Entry 5MDR (X-ray diffraction, 1.90 A resolution); this record covers chains B and C of the 3 polymer chains in the assembly.

[Chain B (and C)]
Name: Chitoporin
From: Vibrio harveyi
Notes: chain C of this document is another copy of the same molecule, construct and numbering; everything in this record applies to it too
Reference sequence: L0RVU0 (L0RVU0_VIBHA); residues 1-350 here correspond to UniProt positions 26-375 (UniProt number = residue number + 25)
Chain sequence (352 residues; each row starts with the number of its first residue; numbers below 1 keep their minus sign (Mse-1 is residue -1)):
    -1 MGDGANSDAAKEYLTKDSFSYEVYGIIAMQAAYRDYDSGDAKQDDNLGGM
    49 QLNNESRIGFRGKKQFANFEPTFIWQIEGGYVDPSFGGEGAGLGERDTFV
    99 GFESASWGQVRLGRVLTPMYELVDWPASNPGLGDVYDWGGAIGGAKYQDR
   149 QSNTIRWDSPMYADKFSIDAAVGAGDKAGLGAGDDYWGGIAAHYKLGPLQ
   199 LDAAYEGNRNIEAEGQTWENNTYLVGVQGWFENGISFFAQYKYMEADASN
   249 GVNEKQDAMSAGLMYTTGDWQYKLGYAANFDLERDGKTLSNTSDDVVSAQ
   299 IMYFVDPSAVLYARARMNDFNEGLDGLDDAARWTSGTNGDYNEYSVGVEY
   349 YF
Unresolved in the structure: -1 to 9
Construct notes: initiating methionine (-1); expression tag (0)
Modified positions: Mse-1 (selenomethionine); Mse27, Mse48, Mse117, Mse159, Mse242, Mse257, Mse262, Mse300, Mse315 (selenomethionine; parent Met)
Metal / ion sites: Na+ site 1: Asp43, Asn44, Gly46 (shared with 1 residue of chain A); Na+ site 2: Asp81, Pro82, Gly85; Na+ site 3: Gln146, Gln149, Asp174; Na+ site 4: Gly181 (shared with Asp43(C), Asn44(C), Gly46(C) of chain C)
What the authors report for this chain:
  - binding site for N-acetylglucosamine: Arg94, Asp122, Trp123, Asn127, Trp136, Arg148, Arg312, Trp331, Glu347

[How chain B and chain C interact]
Pairs across the interface (72; chain B residue first):
  Glu10(B) - Thr13(C)
  Glu10(B) - Lys14(C)
  Tyr11(B) - Tyr11(C)  hydrophobic
  Tyr11(B) - Leu12(C)
  Tyr11(B) - Thr13(C)
  Leu12(B) - Leu12(C)  hydrogen bond (backbone-backbone)
  Leu12(B) - Thr13(C)
  Leu12(B) - Lys14(C)
  Leu12(B) - Phe17(C)  hydrophobic
  Ser18(B) - Tyr348(C)
  Ser18(B) - Phe350(C)
  Tyr19(B) - Val21(C)
  Tyr19(B) - Phe350(C)  hydrophobic
  Lys62(B) - Asp304(C)
  Lys62(B) - Ser306(C)
  Lys62(B) - Tyr348(C)
  Gln63(B) - Asp304(C)
  Phe64(B) - Val303(C)
  Phe64(B) - Asp304(C)
  Phe64(B) - Ala307(C)  hydrophobic
  Ala65(B) - Val303(C)
  Ala65(B) - Asp304(C)  hydrogen bond (backbone-side chain)
  Asn66(B) - Asp267(C)
  Asn66(B) - Tyr301(C)
  Asn66(B) - Phe302(C)  hydrogen bond (side chain-backbone)
  Asn66(B) - Val303(C)  hydrogen bond (backbone-backbone)
  Phe67(B) - Val303(C)  hydrophobic
  Phe71(B) - Ile25(C)  hydrophobic
  Phe71(B) - Tyr348(C)  hydrophobic
  Trp73(B) - Ile25(C)  hydrophobic
  Trp73(B) - Tyr348(C)
  Trp73(B) - Phe350(C)  hydrophobic
  Ile75(B) - Ile25(C)  hydrophobic
  Ile75(B) - Ser54(C)
  Ile75(B) - Ile56(C)  hydrophobic
  Ile75(B) - Val80(C)  hydrophobic
  Gly90(B) - Ala89(C)
  Leu91(B) - Val80(C)
  Leu91(B) - Gly88(C)
  Leu91(B) - Ala89(C)  hydrogen bond (backbone-backbone)
  Gly92(B) - Glu87(C)
  Gly92(B) - Gly88(C)
  Glu93(B) - Glu87(C)
  Glu93(B) - Gly88(C)
  Thr96(B) - Asn52(C)
  Thr96(B) - Val80(C)
  Val98(B) - Ile25(C)  hydrophobic
  Val98(B) - Mse27(C)  hydrophobic
  Leu110(B) - Mse27(C)
  Leu110(B) - Leu50(C)
  Gly111(B) - Mse27(C)
  Gly111(B) - Leu50(C)
  Arg112(B) - Asp81(C)
  Arg112(B) - Glu87(C)  salt bridge
  Ser150(B) - Asp81(C)  hydrogen bond
  Asn151(B) - Gln49(C)
  Asn151(B) - Leu50(C)  hydrogen bond (side chain-backbone)
  Thr152(B) - Leu50(C)
  Ala176(B) - Gln49(C)  hydrogen bond (backbone-side chain)
  Gly177(B) - Gln49(C)
  Gly177(B) - Phe84(C)  hydrogen bond (backbone-backbone)
  Gly177(B) - Gly85(C)
  Leu178(B) - Phe84(C)
  Leu178(B) - Gly85(C)
  Gly179(B) - Asn44(C)
  Gly179(B) - Leu45(C)  hydrogen bond (backbone-backbone)
  Gly179(B) - Phe84(C)
  Ala180(B) - Asn44(C)
  Gly181(B) - Asp43(C)
  Gly181(B) - Asn44(C)
  Asp182(B) - Asp43(C)
  Glu210(B) - Lys40(C)  salt bridge
Also at the interface, not in a pair above, chain B (38 interface residues in all): Phe17, Phe58, Lys61, Ala172
Also at the interface, not in a pair above, chain C (39 interface residues in all): Mse48, Phe58, Gly86, Leu91, Pro305, Val346

[Summary]
The interface between chain B and chain C involves 38 residues on one side and 39 on the other; the contacts
include 10 hydrogen bonds and 2 salt bridges. Polar pairs include Arg112(B)-Glu87(C), Glu210(B)-Lys40(C) and
Ala65(B)-Asp304(C). The paper reports a binding site for N-acetylglucosamine at Arg94(B), Asp122(B) and
Trp123(B) among others.
Both chains are Chitoporin (Vibrio harveyi). Entry 5MDR (Crystal structure of in vitro folded Chitoporin
VhChip from Vibrio harveyi in complex with chitohexaose) was determined by X-ray diffraction, deposited
together with 5MDO, 5MDP, 5MDQ and 5MDS.
